Entry 3M3Y (X-ray diffraction, 3.18 A resolution); this record covers chains A and E of the 13 polymer chains in the assembly.

[Chain A]
Name: DNA-directed RNA polymerase II subunit RPB1
Source organism: Saccharomyces cerevisiae
Notes: EC 2.7.7.6
UniProtKB: P04050 (RPB1_YEAST); numbering as in UniProt (aligned over 1-1733)
Chain sequence (1733 residues; row label = number of the first residue in the row):
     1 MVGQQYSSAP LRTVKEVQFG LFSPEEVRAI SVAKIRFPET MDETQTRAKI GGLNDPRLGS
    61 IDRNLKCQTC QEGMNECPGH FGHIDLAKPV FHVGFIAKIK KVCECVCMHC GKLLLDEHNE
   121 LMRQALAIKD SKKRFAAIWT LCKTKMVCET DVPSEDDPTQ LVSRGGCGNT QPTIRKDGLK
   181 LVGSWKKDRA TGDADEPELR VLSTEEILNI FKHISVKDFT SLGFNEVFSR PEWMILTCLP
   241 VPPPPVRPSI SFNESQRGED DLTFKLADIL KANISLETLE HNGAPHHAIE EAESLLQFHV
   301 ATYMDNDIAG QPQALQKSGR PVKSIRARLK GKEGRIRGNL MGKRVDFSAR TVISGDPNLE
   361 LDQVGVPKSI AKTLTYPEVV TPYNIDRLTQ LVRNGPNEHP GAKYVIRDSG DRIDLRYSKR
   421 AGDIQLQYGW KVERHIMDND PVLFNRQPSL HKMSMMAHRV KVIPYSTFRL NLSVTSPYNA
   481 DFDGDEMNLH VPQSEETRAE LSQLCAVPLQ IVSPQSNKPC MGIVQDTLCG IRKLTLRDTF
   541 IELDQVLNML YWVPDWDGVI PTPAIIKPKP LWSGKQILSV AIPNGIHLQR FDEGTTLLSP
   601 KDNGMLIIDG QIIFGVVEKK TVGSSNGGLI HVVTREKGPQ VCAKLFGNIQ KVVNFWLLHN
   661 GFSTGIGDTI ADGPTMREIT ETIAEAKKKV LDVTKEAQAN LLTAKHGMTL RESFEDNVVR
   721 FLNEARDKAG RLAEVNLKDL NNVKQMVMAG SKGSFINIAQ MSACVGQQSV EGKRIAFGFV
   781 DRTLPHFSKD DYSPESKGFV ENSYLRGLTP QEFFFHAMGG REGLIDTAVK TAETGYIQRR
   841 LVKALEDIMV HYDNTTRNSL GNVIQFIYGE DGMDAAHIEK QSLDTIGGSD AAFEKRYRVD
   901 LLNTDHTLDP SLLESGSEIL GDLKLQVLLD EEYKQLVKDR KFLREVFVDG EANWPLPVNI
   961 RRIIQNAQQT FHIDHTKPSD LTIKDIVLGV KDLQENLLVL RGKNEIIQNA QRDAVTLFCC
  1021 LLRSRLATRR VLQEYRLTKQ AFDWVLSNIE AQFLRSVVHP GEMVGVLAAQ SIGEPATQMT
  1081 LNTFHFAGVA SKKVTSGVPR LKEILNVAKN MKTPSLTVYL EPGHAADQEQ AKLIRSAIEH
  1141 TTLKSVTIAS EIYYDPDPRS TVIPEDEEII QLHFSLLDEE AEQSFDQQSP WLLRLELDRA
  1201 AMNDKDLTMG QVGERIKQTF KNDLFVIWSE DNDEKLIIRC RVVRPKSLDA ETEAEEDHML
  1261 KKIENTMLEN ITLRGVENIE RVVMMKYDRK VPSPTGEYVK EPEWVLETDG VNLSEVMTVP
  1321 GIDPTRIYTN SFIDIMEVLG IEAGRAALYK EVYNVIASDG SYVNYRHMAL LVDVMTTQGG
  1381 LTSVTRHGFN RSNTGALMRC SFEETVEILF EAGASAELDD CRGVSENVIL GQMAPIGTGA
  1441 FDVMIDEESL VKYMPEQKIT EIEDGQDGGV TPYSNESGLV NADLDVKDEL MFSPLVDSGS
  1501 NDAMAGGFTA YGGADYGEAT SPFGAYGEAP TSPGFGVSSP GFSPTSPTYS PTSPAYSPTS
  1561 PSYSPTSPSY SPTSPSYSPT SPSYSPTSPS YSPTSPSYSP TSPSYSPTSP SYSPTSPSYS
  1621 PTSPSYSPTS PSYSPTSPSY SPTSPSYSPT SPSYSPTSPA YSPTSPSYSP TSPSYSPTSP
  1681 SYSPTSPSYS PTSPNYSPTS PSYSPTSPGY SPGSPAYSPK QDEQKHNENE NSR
Not modelled in the structure: 1-2, 155-160, 187-198, 1082-1091, 1177-1186, 1244-1253, 1446-1733
UniProt features mapped onto this chain:
  - region: P248 to D260 (Lid loop), N306 to K323 (Rudder loop), P810 to E822 (Bridging helix)
  - binding site (Zn(2+)): C67, C70, C77, H80, C107, C110, C148, C167
  - binding site (Mg(2+)): D481, D483, D485
  - modified residue: T1471 (Phosphothreonine)
  - cross-link (Glycyl lysine isopeptide (Lys-Gly)): K695 (interchain with G-Cter in ubiquitin), K1246 (interchain with G-Cter in ubiquitin), K1350 (interchain with G-Cter in ubiquitin)
  - natural variant: S1653 to P1659 (deletion: In strain: A364A)
  - mutagenesis: K1246 (K1246R: Impairs ubiquitination during transcription stress)
Bound ions: Zn2+ site 1: C70, C77, H80; Zn2+ site 2: C110, C167; Mg2+: D481, D483, D485 (shared with 2 residues of chain R)
Residues lining bound ligands: cis-diammine(pyridine)chloroplatinum(II) (C7P): A828, T831, A832
What the authors report for this chain:
  - binding site for cis-diammine(pyridine)chloroplatinum(II): A828, T831

[Chain E]
Name: DNA-directed RNA polymerases I, II, and III subunit RPABC1
Source organism: Saccharomyces cerevisiae
UniProtKB: P20434 (RPAB1_YEAST); numbering as in UniProt (aligned over 1-215)
Chain sequence (215 residues; each row starts with the number of its first residue):
     1 MDQENERNIS RLWRAFRTVK EMVKDRGYFI TQEEVELPLE DFKAKYCDSM GRPQRKMMSF
    61 QANPTEESIS KFPDMGSLWV EFCDEPSVGV KTMKTFVIHI QEKNFQTGIF VYQNNITPSA
   121 MKLVPSIPPA TIETFNEAAL VVNITHHELV PKHIRLSSDE KRELLKRYRL KESQLPRIQR
   181 ADPVALYLGL KRGEVVKIIR KSETSGRYAS YRICM
Not modelled in the structure: 1

[How chain A and chain E interact]
Contacting residue pairs (82):
  R857(A) - Y168(E)  hydrogen bond (side chain-backbone)
  R857(A) - L170(E)
  L860(A) - Q174(E)  hydrogen bond (backbone-side chain)
  G861(A) - Q174(E)  hydrogen bond (backbone-side chain)
  N862(A) - S173(E)
  N862(A) - Q174(E)
  V863(A) - L170(E)  hydrophobic
  V863(A) - Q174(E)  hydrogen bond (backbone-backbone)
  V863(A) - P176(E)
  Q865(A) - Y208(E)
  F866(A) - Y168(E)
  F866(A) - L175(E)  hydrophobic
  F866(A) - Y208(E)  hydrogen bond (backbone-side chain)
  F866(A) - S210(E)
  F866(A) - Y211(E)
  G869(A) - T204(E)  hydrogen bond (backbone-side chain)
  E870(A) - R200(E)  salt bridge
  E870(A) - S202(E)  hydrogen bond
  E870(A) - T204(E)
  E870(A) - S205(E)  hydrogen bond (backbone-side chain)
  E870(A) - Y208(E)
  D871(A) - T204(E)  hydrogen bond
  D871(A) - S205(E)
  F942(A) - G206(E)
  F942(A) - R207(E)
  V946(A) - K201(E)
  V946(A) - G206(E)
  F947(A) - E203(E)
  W954(A) - E203(E)
  N1004(A) - R167(E)
  I1006(A) - E163(E)
  I1006(A) - R167(E)
  I1007(A) - Y168(E)  hydrophobic
  D1013(A) - S205(E)
  D1013(A) - R207(E)
  A1014(A) - S205(E)
  T1016(A) - S205(E)
  L1017(A) - T204(E)
  L1017(A) - S205(E)  hydrogen bond (backbone-backbone)
  L1017(A) - G206(E)
  M1317(A) - V142(E)
  T1318(A) - R11(E)
  T1318(A) - R14(E)  hydrogen bond (backbone-side chain)
  T1318(A) - A138(E)
  T1318(A) - V142(E)
  V1319(A) - R14(E)
  P1320(A) - R14(E)
  P1324(A) - V142(E)  hydrophobic
  P1324(A) - H147(E)  hydrogen bond (backbone-side chain)
  T1325(A) - H146(E)  hydrogen bond (side chain-backbone)
  T1325(A) - H147(E)  hydrogen bond (backbone-side chain)
  T1325(A) - E148(E)  hydrogen bond (backbone-backbone)
  R1326(A) - E148(E)
  I1327(A) - H147(E)
  Y1328(A) - L149(E)  hydrophobic
  E1337(A) - P183(E)
  V1338(A) - P183(E)
  L1339(A) - H147(E)
  L1339(A) - V150(E)
  G1340(A) - D182(E)
  G1340(A) - P183(E)
  I1341(A) - D182(E)  hydrogen bond (backbone-side chain)
  E1342(A) - P151(E)
  E1342(A) - I198(E)
  E1342(A) - R200(E)  salt bridge
  E1342(A) - R212(E)  salt bridge
  A1343(A) - L149(E)
  A1343(A) - V150(E)
  R1345(A) - R200(E)
  A1346(A) - L149(E)  hydrophobic
  Y1349(A) - E203(E)
  Y1365(A) - E203(E)
  R1366(A) - T204(E)
  D1373(A) - R200(E)  salt bridge
  T1376(A) - R212(E)  hydrogen bond (backbone-side chain)
  T1377(A) - P176(E)
  T1377(A) - R177(E)  hydrogen bond (backbone-backbone)
  Q1378(A) - R177(E)
  Q1378(A) - M215(E)
  G1379(A) - R177(E)
  G1379(A) - Q179(E)
  G1380(A) - Q179(E)  hydrogen bond (backbone-side chain)
Other interface residues (no listed pair), chain A (57 interface residues in all): T855, I864, I867, L956, A1010, Q1218, I1335, M1336, A1347
Other interface residues (no listed pair), chain E (42 interface residues in all): E4, V141, I144, H153, I178, A209

[Overview]
57 residues of chain A face 42 of chain E across their interface; the contacts include 19 hydrogen bonds and 4
salt bridges. Among the polar pairs are E870(A)-R200(E), E1342(A)-R200(E) and E1342(A)-R212(E). Chain A binds
cis-diammine(pyridine)chloroplatinum(II). The paper reports a binding site for
cis-diammine(pyridine)chloroplatinum(II) at A828(A) and T831(A).
Here chain A is DNA-directed RNA polymerase II subunit RPB1 and chain E is DNA-directed RNA polymerases I, II,
and III subunit RPABC1, both from Saccharomyces cerevisiae. Entry 3M3Y (RNA polymerase II elongation complex
C) was determined by X-ray diffraction, deposited together with 3M4O.
